Entry 8W0U (X-ray diffraction, 2.80 A resolution); this record covers chains A and D of the 4 polymer chains in the assembly.

[Chain A (and D)]
Molecule: Long-chain specific acyl-CoA dehydrogenase, mitochondrial
Source organism: Homo sapiens
Notes: EC 1.3.8.8; chain D of this document is another copy of the same molecule, construct and numbering; everything in this record applies to it too
UniProtKB: P28330 (ACADL_HUMAN); numbering as in UniProt (aligned over 31-430)
Amino-acid sequence (400 residues; numbered 31 to 430; the number before each row is that of its first residue):
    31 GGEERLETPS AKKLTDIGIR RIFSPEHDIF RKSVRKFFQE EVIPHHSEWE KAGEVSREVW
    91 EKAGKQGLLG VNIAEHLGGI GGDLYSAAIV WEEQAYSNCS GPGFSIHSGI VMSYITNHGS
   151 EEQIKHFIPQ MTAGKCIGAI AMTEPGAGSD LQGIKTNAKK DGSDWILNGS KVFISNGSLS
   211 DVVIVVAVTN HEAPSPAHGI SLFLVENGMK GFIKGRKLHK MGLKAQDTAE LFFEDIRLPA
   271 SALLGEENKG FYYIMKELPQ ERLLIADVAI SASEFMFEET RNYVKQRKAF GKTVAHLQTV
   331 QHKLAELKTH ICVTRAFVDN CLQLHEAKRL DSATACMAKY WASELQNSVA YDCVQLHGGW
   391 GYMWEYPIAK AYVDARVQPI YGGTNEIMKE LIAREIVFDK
Not modelled in the structure: 31-32
Residues lining bound ligands:
  - acetoacetyl-coenzyme A (CAA): Ile136, Ile170, Met172, Thr173, Gly178, Ser179, Leu181, Gln182, Ser225, His228, Phe281, Tyr282, Met285, Leu288, Glu291, Arg292, Ile295, Tyr411, Gly412, Gly413, Ile417, Leu421, Arg424
  - FAD (flavin-adenine dinucleotide), molecule 1: Ile136, Ile170, Ala171, Met172, Thr173, Ala177, Gly178, Ser179, Val202, Phe203, Ile204, Ser205, Leu253, Thr258, Val407, Ile410, Tyr411, Gly412, Gly413, Thr414, Glu416, Ile417, Glu420
  - FAD, molecule 2: Arg317, Phe320, Val324, Leu327, Thr329, Gln385, Leu386, His387, Gly388, Gly389, Trp390, Tyr392
Curated features (UniProtKB/Swiss-Prot):
  - active site: Glu291 (Proton acceptor)
  - binding site (FAD): Ile170 to Ser179, Phe203 to Ser205, Arg317, Gln328, Gln385 to Gly389, Thr414 to Glu416
  - binding site (substrate): Ser179, Ala227, His228, Tyr282, Pro289 to Arg292, Gly412, Gly413
  - modified residue: Lys42 (N6-acetyllysine), Ser54 (Phosphoserine), Lys66 (N6-acetyllysine), Lys81 (N6-acetyllysine), Lys92 (N6-acetyllysine), Lys95 (N6-acetyllysine), Lys165 (N6-succinyllysine), Lys240 (N6-succinyllysine), Lys254 (N6-acetyllysine), Lys279 (N6-acetyllysine), Lys318 (N6-acetyllysine), Lys322 (N6-acetyllysine), Lys358 (N6-acetyllysine), Ser362 (Phosphoserine)
  - mutagenesis: Glu291 (E291Q: Loss of long-chain-acyl-CoA dehydrogenase activity. No effect on protein abundance. No effect on solubility. No effect on substrate binding)
Reported in the primary citation:
  - catalytic residues: Glu291
  - conformationally variable residues (side-chain flip): His228, Tyr282, Arg424
  - binding site for acetoacetyl-coenzyme A: His228, Tyr282, Arg424
  - contacts within the chain: His228-Tyr282 (hydrogen bond)
  - mutagenesis - K333Q: decreased catalytic activity (citing earlier work)
  - mutagenesis - K333Q: decreased stability (citing earlier work)
  - post-translational modification sites: Lys42, Lys318, Lys322 (citing earlier work)

[Interface between chain A and chain D]
Pairs across the interface (8; chain A residue first):
  Leu327(A) - Gln328(D)
  Gln328(A) - Leu327(D)
  Gln328(A) - Gln328(D)  hydrogen bond (side chain-backbone)
  Gln328(A) - Thr329(D)  hydrogen bond
  Thr329(A) - Gln328(D)  hydrogen bond (backbone-side chain)
  Thr329(A) - Thr329(D)
  Thr329(A) - His332(D)
  His332(A) - Thr329(D)

[In short]
The chain A/chain D interface involves 4 residues from each chain; the contacts include 3 hydrogen bonds.
Polar pairs include Gln328(A)-Gln328(D) and Gln328(A)-Thr329(D). Ligands of chain A: flavin-adenine
dinucleotide and acetoacetyl-coenzyme A. The paper reports the catalytic residue Glu291(A); K333Q of chain A
reduces catalytic activity.
Both chains are Long-chain specific acyl-CoA dehydrogenase, mitochondrial (Homo sapiens). Entry 8W0U (Human
LCAD complexed with Acetoacetyl Coenzyme A) was determined by X-ray diffraction (same publication as 8W0T and
8W0Z).
